7OLA - chains D and E of the 6 polymer chains in the assembly; structure by electron microscopy, 3.30 A resolution.

== Chain D (and E) ==
Molecule: DNA primase
From: Staphylococcus aureus
Notes: chain E of this document is another copy of the same molecule, construct and numbering; everything in this record applies to it too
Reference sequence: A0A1S5ZIL8 (A0A1S5ZIL8_STAAU); residues 2-790 here = UniProt positions 2-790
Amino-acid sequence (797 residues; numbered -6 to 790; the number before each row is that of its first residue; numbers below 1 keep their minus sign (Met-6 is residue -6)):
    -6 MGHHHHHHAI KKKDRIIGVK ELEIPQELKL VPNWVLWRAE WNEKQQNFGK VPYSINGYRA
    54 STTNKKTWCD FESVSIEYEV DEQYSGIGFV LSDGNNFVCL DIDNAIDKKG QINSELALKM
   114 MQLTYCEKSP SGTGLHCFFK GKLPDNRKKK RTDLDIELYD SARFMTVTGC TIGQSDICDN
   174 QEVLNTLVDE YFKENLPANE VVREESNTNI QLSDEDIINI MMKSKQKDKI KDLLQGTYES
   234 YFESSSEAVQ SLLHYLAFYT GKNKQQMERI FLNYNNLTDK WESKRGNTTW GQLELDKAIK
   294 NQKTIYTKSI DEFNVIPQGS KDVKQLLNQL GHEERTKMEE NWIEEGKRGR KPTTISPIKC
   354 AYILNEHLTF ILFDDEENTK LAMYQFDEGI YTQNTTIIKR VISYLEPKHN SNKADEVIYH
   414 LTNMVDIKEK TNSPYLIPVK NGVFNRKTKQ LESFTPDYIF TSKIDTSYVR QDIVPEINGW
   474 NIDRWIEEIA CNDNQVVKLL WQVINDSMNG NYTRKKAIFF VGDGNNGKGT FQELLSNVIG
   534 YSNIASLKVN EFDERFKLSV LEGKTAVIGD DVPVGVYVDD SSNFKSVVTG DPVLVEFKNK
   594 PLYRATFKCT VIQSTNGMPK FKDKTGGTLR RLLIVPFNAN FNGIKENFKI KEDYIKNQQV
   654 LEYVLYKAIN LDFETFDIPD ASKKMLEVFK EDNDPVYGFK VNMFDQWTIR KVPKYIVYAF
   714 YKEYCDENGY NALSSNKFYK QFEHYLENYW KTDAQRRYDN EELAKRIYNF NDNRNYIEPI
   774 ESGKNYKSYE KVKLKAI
Unresolved in the structure: -6 to 315, 586, 692-790 (chain E: -6 to 315, 516-518, 563, 570, 574, 635-639, 676-790)
Differences from the reference sequence: initiating methionine (-6); expression tag (-5 to 1)

== Chain D / chain E interface ==
Residue-residue contacts - 43 pairs, chain D then chain E:
  Ile351(D) - Pro400(E)
  Tyr355(D) - Pro400(E)
  Asp368(D) - Asn387(E)  hydrogen bond (backbone-side chain)
  Asp368(D) - Ile390(E)
  Glu369(D) - Asn387(E)
  Glu369(D) - Thr389(E)  hydrogen bond (backbone-side chain)
  Glu370(D) - Gln386(E)
  Glu370(D) - Asn387(E)
  Glu370(D) - Thr388(E)  hydrogen bond (side chain-backbone)
  Glu370(D) - Thr389(E)
  Asn371(D) - Thr389(E)
  Glu409(D) - Asn403(E)  hydrogen bond
  Tyr412(D) - Lys392(E)
  Tyr412(D) - His402(E)
  Tyr412(D) - Asn403(E)
  Tyr412(D) - Ser404(E)
  Tyr412(D) - Ala407(E)
  His413(D) - Pro400(E)  hydrogen bond (side chain-backbone)
  His413(D) - His402(E)
  Thr415(D) - Arg393(E)  hydrogen bond (backbone-side chain)
  Asn416(D) - Lys392(E)
  Asn416(D) - Arg393(E)  hydrogen bond (backbone-side chain)
  Asn416(D) - Ser396(E)
  Val418(D) - Arg393(E)  hydrogen bond (backbone-side chain)
  Arg548(D) - Lys591(E)
  Ser575(D) - Lys541(E)
  Ser575(D) - Asp564(E)
  Pro585(D) - Ser539(E)
  Leu587(D) - Lys550(E)
  Phe590(D) - Lys591(E)  hydrogen bond (backbone-side chain)
  Lys591(D) - Lys591(E)
  Asn592(D) - Lys591(E)
  Lys593(D) - Lys591(E)
  Leu595(D) - Phe549(E)
  Leu595(D) - Lys550(E)
  Leu595(D) - Val553(E)
  Arg597(D) - Tyr534(E)  hydrogen bond (side chain-backbone)
  Arg597(D) - Ile537(E)  hydrogen bond (side chain-backbone)
  Arg597(D) - Ala538(E)
  Arg597(D) - Ser539(E)  hydrogen bond
  Ala598(D) - Tyr534(E)
  Thr599(D) - Tyr534(E)  hydrogen bond (backbone-side chain)
  Asp616(D) - Val567(E)
Interface residues without a listed pair, chain D (29 interface residues in all): Met417, Ile420, Asp584, Thr668
Interface residues without a listed pair, chain E (30 interface residues in all): Lys373, Lys401, Glu526, Pro566, Asn592, Phe641

== In short ==
29 residues of chain D and 30 residues of chain E are in contact, with 13 hydrogen bonds. Among the polar
pairs are Asp368(D)-Asn387(E), Glu369(D)-Thr389(E) and Glu370(D)-Thr388(E).
Both chains are DNA primase (Staphylococcus aureus). Entry 7OLA (Structure of Primase-Helicase in SaPI5) was
determined by electron microscopy, deposited together with 7OM0 and 7PDS.
